PDB entry 5FC5 | X-ray diffraction, 1.68 A resolution | chain A

[Chain A]
Name: Acid sphingomyelinase-like phosphodiesterase 3a
Source organism: Mus musculus
Notes: EC 3.1.4.-
UniProtKB: P70158 (ASM3A_MOUSE); numbering as in UniProt (aligned over 23-445)
Sequence (433 residues; each row starts with the number of its first residue):
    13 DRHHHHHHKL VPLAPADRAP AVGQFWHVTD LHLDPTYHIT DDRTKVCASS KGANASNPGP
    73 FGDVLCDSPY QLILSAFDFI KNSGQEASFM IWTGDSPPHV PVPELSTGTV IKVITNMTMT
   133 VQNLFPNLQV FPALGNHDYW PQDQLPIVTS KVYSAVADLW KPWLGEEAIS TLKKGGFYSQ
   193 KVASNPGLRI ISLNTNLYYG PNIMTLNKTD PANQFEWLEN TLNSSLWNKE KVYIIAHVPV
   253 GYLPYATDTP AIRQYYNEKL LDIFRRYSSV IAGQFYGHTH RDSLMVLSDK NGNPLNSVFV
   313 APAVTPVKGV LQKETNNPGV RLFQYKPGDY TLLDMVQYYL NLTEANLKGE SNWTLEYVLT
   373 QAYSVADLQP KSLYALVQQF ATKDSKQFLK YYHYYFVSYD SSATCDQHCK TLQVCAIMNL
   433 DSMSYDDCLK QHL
Unresolved in the structure: 13-19
Disulfide bonds: Cys59-Cys78, Cys417-Cys421, Cys427-Cys440
Covalently attached groups: N-acetylglucosamine (NAG) linked to Asn66, Asn128, Asn353; glycan linked to Asn235
Sequence notes: expression tag (13-22)
Metal / ion sites: Zn2+ site 1: Asp42, His44, Asp107, His292 (together with phosphocholine); Zn2+ site 2: Asp107, Asn148, His249, His290 (together with phosphocholine)
Residues lining bound ligands: phosphocholine (PC): Asp42, His44, Asp107, His111, Asn148, His149, Tyr211, His249, Tyr257, His290, Thr291, His292
Swiss-Prot annotation at these positions:
  - binding site (Zn(2+)): Asp42, His44, Asp107, Asn148, His249, His290, His292
  - binding site (ATP): His111, Asn148, His149, Tyr257
  - glycosylation (N-linked (GlcNAc...) asparagine): Asn66, Asn128, Asn219, Asn235, Asn353, Asn364
  - mutagenesis: His111 (H111A/Q: Abolishes enzyme activity), His149 (H149A: Abolishes enzyme activity; H149Q: Nearly abolishes enzyme activity)
Reported in the primary citation:
  - mutagenesis - Y257A: unchanged binding to ATP
  - mutagenesis - Y257A: decreased catalytic activity on ATP
  - catalytic residues: Asp79, His149 (proposed by the authors, not directly observed)
  - catalytic residues: His111
  - mutagenesis - H111A, H111Q, H149A, H149Q: decreased catalytic activity
  - specificity-determining residues: Tyr257, Gln324 (proposed by the authors, not directly observed)

[Summary]
Bound to chain A: phosphocholine. Covalently linked N-acetylglucosamine: at Asn66, Asn128 and Asn353. UniProt
lists 7 Zn2+-binding residues, 4 ATP-binding residues and 2 mutagenesis sites. The paper reports catalytic
residues Asp79, His149 and His111; H111A, H111Q and H149A, among others, reduce catalytic activity; 5
substitutions were tested in all.
Chain A is Acid sphingomyelinase-like phosphodiesterase 3a (Mus musculus); the structure, Murine SMPDL3A in
complex with phosphocholine, was determined by X-ray diffraction, deposited together with 5FC1, 5FC6, 5FC7,
5FCA and 5FCB.
